6HV1 - chains B and F of the 6 polymer chains in the assembly; structure by X-ray diffraction, 2.55 A resolution.

Chain B (and F):
Protein: DNA protection during starvation protein
Organism: Listeria innocua
Notes: EC 1.16.-.-; chain F of this document is another copy of the same molecule, construct and numbering; everything in this record applies to it too
UniProt: P80725 (DPS_LISIN); residues 2-157 here correspond to UniProt positions 1-156 (UniProt number = residue number - 1)
Sequence (156 residues; each row starts with the number of its first residue):
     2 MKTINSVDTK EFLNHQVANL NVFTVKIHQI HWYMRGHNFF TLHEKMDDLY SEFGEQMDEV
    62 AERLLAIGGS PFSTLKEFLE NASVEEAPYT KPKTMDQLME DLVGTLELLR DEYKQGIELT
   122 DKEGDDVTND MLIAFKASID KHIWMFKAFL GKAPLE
Not modelled in the structure: 2-7
Curated features (UniProtKB/Swiss-Prot):
  - binding site (Fe cation): His32, Asp59, Glu63

How chain B and chain F interact:
Contacting residue pairs (19; chain B residue first):
  Glu63(B) with Lys142(F), salt bridge; Trp145(F)
  Arg64(B) with Lys137(F); Asp141(F), salt bridge
  Leu66(B) with Trp145(F), hydrophobic; Pro155(F)
  Ala67(B) with Asp141(F); Trp145(F), hydrophobic; Leu156(F)
  Ile68(B) with Leu156(F)
  Gly125(B) with Lys115(F), hydrogen bond (backbone-side chain)
  Asp127(B) with Lys115(F), salt bridge; Ile118(F); Ile134(F)
  Val128(B) with Ile134(F); Lys137(F); Ala138(F), hydrophobic
  Asp131(B) with Asp131(F); Ile134(F)
Other interface residues (no listed pair), chain B (11 interface residues in all): Gly69, Asp126

In short:
The chain B/chain F interface involves 11 residues from each chain; the contacts include 1 hydrogen bond and 3
salt bridges. Polar pairs include Glu63(B)-Lys142(F), Arg64(B)-Asp141(F) and Asp127(B)-Lys115(F). From
UniProt: 3 Fe cation-binding residues on chain B.
Chain B and chain F are both DNA protection during starvation protein (Listeria innocua); the structure, The
apo structure of Dps from Listeria innocua before soaking experiments with Zn, Co and La, was determined by
X-ray diffraction (same publication as 6SEV, 6HUI, 6HVQ and 6HX2).
